Entry 2P3K (X-ray diffraction, 1.56 A resolution); this record covers chain A.

== Chain A ==
Molecule: VP4
Organism: Rhesus rotavirus
Notes: fragment: VP8* domain (fragment 64-224)
Reference sequence: Q91HI9 (Q91HI9_ROTRH); residue numbers follow UniProt; this construct covers 64-224
Amino-acid sequence (161 residues; numbered 64 to 224; the number before each row is that of its first residue):
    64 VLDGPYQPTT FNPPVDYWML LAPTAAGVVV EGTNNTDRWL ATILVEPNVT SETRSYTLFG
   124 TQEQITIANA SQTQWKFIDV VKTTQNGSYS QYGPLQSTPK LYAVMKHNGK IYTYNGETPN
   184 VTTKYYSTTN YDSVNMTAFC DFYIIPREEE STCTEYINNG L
Small-molecule neighbours: MNA (2-O-methyl-5-N-acetyl-alpha-D-neuraminic acid): Arg-101, Val-144, Thr-146, Tyr-155, Gly-156, Lys-187, Tyr-188, Tyr-189, Ser-190

== Overview ==
Chain A binds compound MNA.
Chain A is VP4 (Rhesus rotavirus); the structure, Crystal structure of Rhesus rotavirus VP8* at 100K, was
determined by X-ray diffraction together with 2P3I and 2P3J from the same study.
